Entry 2XA0 (X-ray diffraction, 2.70 A resolution); this record covers chains A and C.

# Chain A
Protein: Apoptosis regulator bcl-2
From: Homo sapiens
Reference sequence: P10415 (BCL2_HUMAN); residues 1-207 here = UniProt positions 1-207
Sequence (207 residues; numbered 1 to 207; the number before each row is that of its first residue):
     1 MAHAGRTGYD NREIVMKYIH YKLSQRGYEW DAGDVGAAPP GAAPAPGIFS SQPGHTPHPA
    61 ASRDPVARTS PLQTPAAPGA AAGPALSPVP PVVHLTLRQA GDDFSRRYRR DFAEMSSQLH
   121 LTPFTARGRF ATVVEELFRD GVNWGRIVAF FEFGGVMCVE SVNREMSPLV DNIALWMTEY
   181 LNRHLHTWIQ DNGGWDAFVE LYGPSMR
Not modelled in the structure: 1-9, 32-91, 207
Curated features (UniProtKB/Swiss-Prot):
  - region: Val92 to Arg107 (Required for interaction with SEPTIN4 isoform ARTS. Required XIAP-mediated ubiquitination and apoptosis)
  - motif: Asp10 to Trp30 (BH4), Val93 to Arg107 (BH3), Glu136 to Gly155 (BH1), Thr187 to Tyr202 (BH2)
  - site: Asp34, Val35 (Cleavage)
  - modified residue: Thr69 (Phosphothreonine), Ser70 (Phosphoserine), Ser87 (Phosphoserine)

# Chain C
Protein: Apoptosis regulator bax
Notes: fragment: bh3 domain, residues 52-82
Reference sequence: Q07813 (BAX_MOUSE); residue numbers follow UniProt; this construct covers 52-82
Sequence (31 residues; numbered 52 to 82; the number before each row is that of its first residue):
    52 QDASTKKLSE CLRRIGDELD SNMELQRMIA D
Not modelled in the structure: 52-56
Curated features (UniProtKB/Swiss-Prot):
  - motif: Leu59 to Asn73 (BH3)
From the paper describing this entry:
  - mutagenesis - E61A/R64A/R78A (52-fold): decreased binding to BCL-2
  - mutagenesis - L63A: abolished growth in response to endogenous BAX
  - mutagenesis - L63A: decreased signaling
  - mutagenesis - E61A/R64A/R78A (from 23 nM to 943 nM): decreased binding to BCL-w
  - mutagenesis - L63A: abolished binding to endogenous BAX

# How chain A and chain C interact
Contacting residue pairs (50; chain A residue first):
  Ala100(A) - Leu70(C)
  Phe104(A) - Leu63(C)
  Phe104(A) - Ile66(C)  hydrophobic
  Phe104(A) - Gly67(C)
  Phe104(A) - Leu70(C)  hydrophobic
  Arg107(A) - Ile66(C)
  Arg107(A) - Glu69(C)  salt bridge
  Arg107(A) - Asn73(C)
  Tyr108(A) - Cys62(C)
  Tyr108(A) - Leu63(C)  hydrophobic
  Tyr108(A) - Ile66(C)  hydrophobic
  Arg110(A) - Glu69(C)  salt bridge
  Asp111(A) - Lys57(C)
  Phe112(A) - Lys57(C)
  Phe112(A) - Ile66(C)  hydrophobic
  Met115(A) - Leu63(C)  hydrophobic
  Gln118(A) - Lys57(C)
  Gln118(A) - Lys58(C)
  Gln118(A) - Leu59(C)  hydrogen bond (side chain-backbone)
  Val133(A) - Leu59(C)  hydrophobic
  Val133(A) - Leu63(C)  hydrophobic
  Glu136(A) - Ser60(C)
  Glu136(A) - Arg64(C)  hydrogen bond (backbone-side chain)
  Leu137(A) - Arg64(C)  hydrogen bond (backbone-side chain)
  Arg139(A) - Glu61(C)  salt bridge
  Arg139(A) - Arg64(C)
  Asp140(A) - Arg64(C)  salt bridge
  Asn143(A) - Gly67(C)
  Asn143(A) - Asp68(C)  hydrogen bond
  Asn143(A) - Asp71(C)
  Trp144(A) - Asp71(C)  hydrogen bond (backbone-side chain)
  Trp144(A) - Met74(C)
  Gly145(A) - Gly67(C)
  Gly145(A) - Asp71(C)  hydrogen bond (backbone-side chain)
  Gly145(A) - Met74(C)
  Arg146(A) - Arg64(C)
  Arg146(A) - Gly67(C)
  Arg146(A) - Asp68(C)  salt bridge
  Ala149(A) - Leu63(C)
  Phe153(A) - Leu59(C)  hydrophobic
  Phe153(A) - Leu63(C)  hydrophobic
  Glu200(A) - Arg78(C)  salt bridge
  Leu201(A) - Met74(C)
  Leu201(A) - Glu75(C)
  Leu201(A) - Arg78(C)
  Tyr202(A) - Met74(C)  hydrophobic
  Pro204(A) - Gln77(C)
  Pro204(A) - Arg78(C)
  Pro204(A) - Ala81(C)  hydrophobic
  Ser205(A) - Gln77(C)
Also at the interface, not in a pair above, chain A (29 interface residues in all): Asp103, Leu119, Val148, Phe198
The authors on this interface:
  - interface residues, chain A: Arg139(A), Asp140(A), Glu200(A)
  - interface residues, chain C: Glu61(C), Leu63(C), Arg64(C), Asp68(C), Glu69(C), Arg78(C), Ala81(C)
  - hot spots on chain C (mutagenesis) - M74A (Kd 203 nM): decreased binding to BCL-2

# In short
The interface between chain A and chain C involves 29 residues on one side and 20 on the other; the contacts
include 6 hydrogen bonds and 6 salt bridges. Polar contacts include Arg107(A)-Glu69(C), Arg110(A)-Glu69(C) and
Arg139(A)-Glu61(C). From the paper: E61A/R64A/R78A and M74A of chain C reduce binding to BCL-2; interface
residues Arg139(A), Asp140(A) and Glu61(C) among others.
Chain A is Apoptosis regulator bcl-2 (Homo sapiens) and chain C is Apoptosis regulator bax; the structure,
Crystal structure of BCL-2 in complex with a BAX BH3 peptide, was determined by X-ray diffraction.
